6MP1 - chain A; structure by X-ray diffraction, 2.21 A resolution.

[Chain A]
Protein: TRP1-K8 peptide, Beta-2-microglobulin, H-2 class I histocompatibility antigen, D-B alpha chain, chimeric construct
From: Mus musculus
Notes: EC 1.14.18.-
Reference sequence: chimeric construct of P07147, P01887, P01899: residues 1-9 from P07147 (TYRP1_MOUSE) positions 455-463 (UniProt number = residue number + 454); residues 1001-1980 from P01887 positions 21-119 (offset varies); residues 2001-2276 from P01899 positions 25-300 (UniProt number = residue number - 1976)
Chain sequence (447 residues; numbered 1 to 2304; 1857 numbers in that range are skipped by the numbering (no residue carries them; nothing is unmodelled there); the number before each row is that of its first residue):
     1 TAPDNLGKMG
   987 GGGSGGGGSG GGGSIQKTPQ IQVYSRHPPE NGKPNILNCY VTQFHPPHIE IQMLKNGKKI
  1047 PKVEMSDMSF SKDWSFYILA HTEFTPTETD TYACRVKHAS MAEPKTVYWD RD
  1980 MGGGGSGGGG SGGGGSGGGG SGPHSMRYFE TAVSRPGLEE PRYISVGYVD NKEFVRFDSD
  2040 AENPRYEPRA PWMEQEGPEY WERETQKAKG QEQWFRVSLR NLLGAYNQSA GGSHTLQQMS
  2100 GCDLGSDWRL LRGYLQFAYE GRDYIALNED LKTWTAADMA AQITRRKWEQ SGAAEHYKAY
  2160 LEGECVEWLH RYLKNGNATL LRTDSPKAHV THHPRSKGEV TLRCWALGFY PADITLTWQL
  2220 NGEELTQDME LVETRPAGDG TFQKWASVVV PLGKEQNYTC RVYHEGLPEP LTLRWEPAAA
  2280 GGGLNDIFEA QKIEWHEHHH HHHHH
Disordered / not traced: 987-1000, 1980-1996, 2089-2091, 2277-2304
Construct notes: engineered mutation Lys-8 (Tyr462 in P07147), Met-9 (Ala463 in P07147), Ala-2084 (Tyr108 in P01899); linker (10, 987-1000, 1981-2000); expression tag (2277-2304)
Disulfides: Cys-1025/Cys-1080, Cys-2101/Cys-2164, Cys-2203/Cys-2259
Covalently attached groups: N-acetylglucosamine (NAG) linked to Asn-2176, Asn-2256
Reported in the primary citation:
  - conformationally variable residues (order/disorder transition): Lys-8

[Summary]
Covalently linked N-acetylglucosamine: at Asn-2176 and Asn-2256. The paper reports conformational variability
at Lys-8.
Chain A is TRP1-K8 peptide, Beta-2-microglobulin, H-2 class I histocompatibility antigen, D-B alpha chain,
chimeric construct (Mus musculus); the structure, Crystal structures of the murine class I major
histocompatibility complex H-2Db in complex with the mutant ..., was determined by X-ray diffraction,
deposited together with 6MP0.
